3MPU - chains A and C of the 4 polymer chains in the assembly; structure by X-ray diffraction, 2.85 A resolution.

[Chain A (and C)]
Name: Aspartate carbamoyltransferase catalytic chain
Organism: Escherichia coli
Notes: EC 2.1.3.2; chain C of this document is another copy of the same molecule, construct and numbering; everything in this record applies to it too
UniProt: P0A786 (PYRB_ECOLI); residues 1-310 here correspond to UniProt positions 2-311 (UniProt number = residue number + 1)
Chain sequence (310 residues; row label = number of the first residue in the row):
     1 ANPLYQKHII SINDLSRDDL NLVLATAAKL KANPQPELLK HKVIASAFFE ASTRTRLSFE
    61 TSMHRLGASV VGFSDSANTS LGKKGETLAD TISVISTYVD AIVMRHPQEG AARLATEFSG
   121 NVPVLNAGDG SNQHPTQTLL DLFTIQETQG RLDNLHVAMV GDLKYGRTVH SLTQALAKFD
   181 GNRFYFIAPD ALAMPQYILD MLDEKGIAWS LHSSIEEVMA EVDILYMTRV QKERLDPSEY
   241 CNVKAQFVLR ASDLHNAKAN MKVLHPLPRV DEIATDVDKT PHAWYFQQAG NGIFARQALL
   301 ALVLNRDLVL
Differences from the reference sequence: engineered mutation Ala47 (Cys48 in P0A786), Cys241 (Ala242 in P0A786)
Curated features (UniProtKB/Swiss-Prot):
  - binding site (carbamoyl phosphate): Arg54, Thr55, Arg105, His134, Gln137, Leu267, Pro268
  - binding site (L-aspartate): Lys84, Arg167, Arg229
From the paper describing this entry:
  - binding site for phosphate ion: Ser52, Thr53, Arg54, Thr55, Ser80, Lys84, Arg105, His134, Arg167

[Chain A / chain C interface]
Inter-chain disulfides: Cys241(A)-Cys241(C)
Contacting residue pairs (8):
  Pro237(A) with Tyr240(C)
  Ser238(A) with Cys241(C)
  Glu239(A) with Cys241(C)
  Tyr240(A) with Pro237(C); Tyr240(C), hydrophobic; Cys241(C)
  Cys241(A) with Ser238(C); Cys241(C), disulfide
Also at the interface, not in a pair above, chain A (6 interface residues in all): Asn242
Also at the interface, not in a pair above, chain C (6 interface residues in all): Glu239, Asn242
The authors on this interface:
  - specific contacts: Cys241(A)-Cys241(C) (covalent link)

[In short]
Chain A and chain C each contribute 6 residues to their interface, with 1 disulfide bond. The paper describes
a contact between Cys241(A) and Cys241(C). Curated annotation (UniProt) lists 7 carbamoyl phosphate-binding
residues and 3 L-aspartate-binding residues on chain A. The paper reports a binding site for phosphate ion at
Ser52(A), Thr53(A) and Arg54(A) among others.
Chain A and chain C are both Aspartate carbamoyltransferase catalytic chain (Escherichia coli); the structure,
Crystal structure of the C47A/A241C disulfide-linked E. coli Aspartate Transcarbamoylase holoenzyme, was
determined by X-ray diffraction.
